Entry 7NFY (electron microscopy, 3.90 A resolution); this record covers chains C and G of the 7 polymer chains in the assembly.

Chain C:
Name: Lon protease homolog, mitochondrial
Organism: Homo sapiens
Notes: EC 3.4.21.53
Reference sequence: P36776 (LONM_HUMAN); residues 115-959 here = UniProt positions 115-959
Amino-acid sequence (853 residues; row label = number of the first residue in the row):
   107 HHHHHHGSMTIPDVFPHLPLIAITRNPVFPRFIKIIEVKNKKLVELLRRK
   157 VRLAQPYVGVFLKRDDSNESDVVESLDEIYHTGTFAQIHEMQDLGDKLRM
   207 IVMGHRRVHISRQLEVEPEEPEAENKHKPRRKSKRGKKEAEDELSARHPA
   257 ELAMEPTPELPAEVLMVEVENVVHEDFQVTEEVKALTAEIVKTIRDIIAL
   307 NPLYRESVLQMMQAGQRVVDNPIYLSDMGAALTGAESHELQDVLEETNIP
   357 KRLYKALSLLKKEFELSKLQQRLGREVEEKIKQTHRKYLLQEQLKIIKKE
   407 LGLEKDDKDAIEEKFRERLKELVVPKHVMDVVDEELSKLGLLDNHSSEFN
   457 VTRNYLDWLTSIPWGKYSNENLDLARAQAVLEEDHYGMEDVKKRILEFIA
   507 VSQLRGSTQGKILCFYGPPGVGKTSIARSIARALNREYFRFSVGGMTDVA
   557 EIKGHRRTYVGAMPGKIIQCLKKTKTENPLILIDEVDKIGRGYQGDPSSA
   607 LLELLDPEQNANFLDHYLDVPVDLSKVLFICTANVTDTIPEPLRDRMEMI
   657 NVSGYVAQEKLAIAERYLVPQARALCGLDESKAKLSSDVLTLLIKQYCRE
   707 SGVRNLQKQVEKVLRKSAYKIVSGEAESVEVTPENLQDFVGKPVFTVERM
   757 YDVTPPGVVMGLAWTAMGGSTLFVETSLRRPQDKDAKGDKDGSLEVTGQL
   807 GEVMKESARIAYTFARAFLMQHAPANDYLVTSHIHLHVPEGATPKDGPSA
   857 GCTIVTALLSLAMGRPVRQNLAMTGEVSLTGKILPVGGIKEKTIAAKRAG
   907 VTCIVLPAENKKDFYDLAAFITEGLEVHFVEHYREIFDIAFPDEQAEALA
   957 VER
Unresolved in the structure: 107-122, 222-271, 949-959
Differences from the reference sequence: expression tag (107-114)
Metal / ion sites: Mg2+: T530 (together with ATP-gamma-S)
Ligand contacts:
  - ATP-gamma-S (AGS; phosphothiophosphoric acid-adenylate ester), molecule 1: D490, H491, Y492, M494, P524, P525, G526, V527, G528, K529, T530, S531, E591, Y661, I669, Y673, R710, Q713
  - ATP-gamma-S (AGS), molecule 2: E614, P648, R652
Curated features (UniProtKB/Swiss-Prot):
  - active site: S855, K898
  - binding site (ATP): G523 to T530
  - natural variant: E476 (E476A: In CODASS), S631 (S631Y: In CODASS), A670 (A670V: In CODASS), R672 (R672C: In CODASS), P676 (P676S: In CODASS), R679 (R679H: In CODASS), R721 (R721G: In CODASS), A724 (A724V: In CODASS), P749 (P749S: In CODASS), G767 (G767E: In CODASS), I927 (deletion: In CODASS)
  - mutagenesis: K529 (K529R: Abolishes ATPase activity, and presumably ATP-driven protein unfolding, but does not block access to the proteolytic active site or prevent a substrate from binding to it), W770 (W770A: Has low basal, but normal stimulated ATPase activity, and retains peptidase activity; W770P: Has normal basal, but low stimulated ATPase activity, and abolishes peptidase activity), S855 (S855A: Lacks both ATPase and protease activity, but retains DNA binding activity), T880 (T880V: Enhances the basal, but not the stimulated ATPase activity), G893 (G893A: Has low basal, but normal stimulated ATPase activity, and retains peptidase activity; G893P: Has normal basal, but low stimulated ATPase activity, and abolishes peptidase activity), G894 (G894A/S: Enhances the basal, but not the stimulated ATPase activity, and retains peptidase activity; G894P: Enhances the basal, but not the stimulated ATPase activity, and abolishes peptidase activity)
What the authors report for this chain:
  - binding site for ATP-gamma-S: R652
  - mutagenesis - K529R, E591Q, T803V, E812A, S855A: abolished catalytic activity (proteolytic activity)
  - mutagenesis - S855A: unchanged catalytic activity (ATPase activity)
  - catalytic residues: T803, H841, H843, S855
  - catalytic residues: E801, R815, K898 (proposed by the authors, not directly observed)
  - mutagenesis - T803V: decreased catalytic activity on ATPase
  - mutagenesis - H841F, H843F: abolished catalytic activity on proteolytically
  - mutagenesis - E801A: decreased catalytic activity (protease activity)
  - mutagenesis - E801A, E812A: decreased catalytic activity (ATPase activity)
  - binding site for ATP-gamma-S: G526, V527, G528, T530 (proposed by the authors, not directly observed)
  - mutagenesis - K529R, E591Q: abolished catalytic activity on ATPase

Chain G:
Name: substrate protein
Organism: Homo sapiens
Amino-acid sequence (55 residues; numbered 65 to 119; the number before each row is that of its first residue; X marks 55 residues of unknown identity (built as UNK)):
    65 XXXXXXXXXXXXXXXXXXXXXXXXXXXXXXXXXXXXXXXXXXXXXXXXXX
   115 XXXXX
Unresolved in the structure: 89-119

Interface between chain C and chain G:
Interface residues of chain C (facing chain G), 5 residues: H391, L395, Y565, V566, Y599

Summary:
Chain C and chain G make no direct contact in this assembly. Chain C binds ATP-gamma-S. From the paper:
catalytic residues T803(C), H841(C) and H843(C) among others; K529R, E591Q and T803V of chain C, among others,
abolish catalytic activity (proteolytic activity); 8 substitutions were tested in all.
Chain C is Lon protease homolog, mitochondrial and chain G is substrate protein, both from Homo sapiens; the
structure, P1a-state of wild type human mitochondrial LONP1 protease with bound substrate protein and ATPgS,
was determined by electron microscopy together with 7NG4, 7NG5, 7NGC and 7NGF from the same study.
